PDB entry 4KVW | X-ray diffraction, 2.10 A resolution | chains A and B

[Chain A (and B)]
Molecule: Aristolochene synthase
Source organism: Aspergillus terreus
Notes: EC 4.2.3.9; chain B of this document is another copy of the same molecule, construct and numbering; everything in this record applies to it too
UniProtKB: Q9UR08 (ARIS_ASPTE); residues 8-314 here correspond to UniProt positions 14-320 (UniProt number = residue number + 6)
Sequence (314 residues; each row starts with the number of its first residue):
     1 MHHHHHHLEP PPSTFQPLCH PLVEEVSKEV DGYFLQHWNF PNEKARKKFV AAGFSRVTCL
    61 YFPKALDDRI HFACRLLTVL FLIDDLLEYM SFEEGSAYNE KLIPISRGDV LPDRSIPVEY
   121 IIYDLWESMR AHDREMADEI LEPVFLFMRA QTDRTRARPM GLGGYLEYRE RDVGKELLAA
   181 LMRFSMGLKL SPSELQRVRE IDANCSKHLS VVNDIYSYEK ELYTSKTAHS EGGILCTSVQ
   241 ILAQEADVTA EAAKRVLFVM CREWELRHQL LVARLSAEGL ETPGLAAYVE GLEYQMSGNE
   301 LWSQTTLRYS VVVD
Not modelled in the structure: 1-7, 312-314
Construct notes: expression tag (1-7)
Bound ions: Mg2+ site 1: Asp-84 (together with pyrophosphate); Mg2+ site 2: Asn-213, Ser-217, Glu-221 (together with pyrophosphate)
Residues lining bound ligands:
  - JF4 ((3R,5S,6R,9aR)-6,9a-dimethyl-3-(prop-1-en-2-yl)octahydro-2H-quinolizinium): Tyr-61, Leu-77, Leu-80, Phe-81, Asp-84, Phe-147, Val-173, Gly-174, Leu-177, Leu-209, Asn-213, Asn-299
  - pyrophosphate (POP): Phe-81, Asp-84, Arg-169, Asp-172, Asn-213, Ser-217, Lys-220, Glu-221, Arg-308, Tyr-309
UniProt features mapped onto this chain:
  - binding site (Mg(2+)): Asp-84, Asn-213, Ser-217, Glu-221
  - binding site ((2E,6E)-farnesyl diphosphate): Arg-308, Tyr-309
Reported in the primary citation:
  - binding site for JF4: Tyr-61, Phe-81, Phe-147
  - conformationally variable residues: Phe-81
  - catalytic residues: Tyr-61, Phe-81, Phe-147 (proposed by the authors, not directly observed)

[Interface between chain A and chain B]
Residue-residue contacts (31; chain A residue first):
  Leu-162(A) / Glu-245(B)  hydrogen bond (backbone-side chain)
  Gly-163(A) / Glu-245(B)  hydrogen bond (backbone-side chain)
  Leu-166(A) / Glu-245(B)
  Lys-207(A) / Ala-246(B)
  Leu-242(A) / Leu-162(B)  hydrophobic
  Leu-242(A) / Met-260(B)  hydrophobic
  Glu-245(A) / Leu-162(B)
  Glu-245(A) / Gly-163(B)  hydrogen bond (side chain-backbone)
  Glu-245(A) / Leu-166(B)
  Ala-246(A) / Lys-207(B)
  Ala-246(A) / Met-260(B)  hydrophobic
  Ala-246(A) / Trp-264(B)  hydrogen bond (backbone-side chain)
  Asp-247(A) / Lys-207(B)
  Asp-247(A) / Arg-267(B)  salt bridge
  Val-248(A) / Trp-264(B)
  Ala-252(A) / Glu-263(B)
  Arg-255(A) / Glu-263(B)  salt bridge
  Val-256(A) / Val-256(B)  hydrophobic
  Val-256(A) / Met-260(B)  hydrophobic
  Val-256(A) / Glu-263(B)
  Val-259(A) / Val-259(B)  hydrophobic
  Met-260(A) / Leu-242(B)  hydrophobic
  Met-260(A) / Ala-246(B)  hydrophobic
  Met-260(A) / Val-248(B)  hydrophobic
  Met-260(A) / Val-256(B)  hydrophobic
  Glu-263(A) / Ala-252(B)
  Glu-263(A) / Arg-255(B)  salt bridge
  Glu-263(A) / Val-256(B)
  Trp-264(A) / Ala-246(B)  hydrogen bond (side chain-backbone)
  Trp-264(A) / Val-248(B)
  Arg-267(A) / Asp-247(B)  salt bridge
Interface residues without a listed pair, chain A (19 interface residues in all): Gly-161, Leu-266
Interface residues without a listed pair, chain B (20 interface residues in all): Gly-161, Gly-164, Leu-266

[In short]
19 residues of chain A and 20 residues of chain B are in contact, with 5 hydrogen bonds and 4 salt bridges.
Polar pairs include Asp-247(A)/Arg-267(B), Arg-255(A)/Glu-263(B) and Leu-162(A)/Glu-245(B). Bound to chain A:
pyrophosphate and compound JF4. From the paper: catalytic residues Tyr-61(A), Phe-81(A) and Phe-147(A); a
binding site for JF4 at Tyr-61(A), Phe-81(A) and Phe-147(A).
Chain A and chain B are both Aristolochene synthase (Aspergillus terreus); the structure, Crystal structure of
Aspergillus terreus aristolochene synthase complexed with
(3R,6R,9aR)-6,9a-dimethyl-3-(prop-1-en-2-yl)decahydroquinolizin-5-ium, was determined by X-ray diffraction,
deposited together with 4KUX, 4KVD, 4KVI and 4KVY.
